PDB entry 6V1Z | electron microscopy, 3.58 A resolution | chains B and I of the 120 polymer chains in the assembly

# Chain B (and I)
Name: Capsid protein VP1
From: Adeno-associated virus
Notes: chain I of this document is another copy of the same molecule, construct and numbering; everything in this record applies to it too
Reference sequence: B4Y886 (B4Y886_9VIRU); residues 218-738 here = UniProt positions 218-738
Chain sequence (521 residues; each row starts with the number of its first residue):
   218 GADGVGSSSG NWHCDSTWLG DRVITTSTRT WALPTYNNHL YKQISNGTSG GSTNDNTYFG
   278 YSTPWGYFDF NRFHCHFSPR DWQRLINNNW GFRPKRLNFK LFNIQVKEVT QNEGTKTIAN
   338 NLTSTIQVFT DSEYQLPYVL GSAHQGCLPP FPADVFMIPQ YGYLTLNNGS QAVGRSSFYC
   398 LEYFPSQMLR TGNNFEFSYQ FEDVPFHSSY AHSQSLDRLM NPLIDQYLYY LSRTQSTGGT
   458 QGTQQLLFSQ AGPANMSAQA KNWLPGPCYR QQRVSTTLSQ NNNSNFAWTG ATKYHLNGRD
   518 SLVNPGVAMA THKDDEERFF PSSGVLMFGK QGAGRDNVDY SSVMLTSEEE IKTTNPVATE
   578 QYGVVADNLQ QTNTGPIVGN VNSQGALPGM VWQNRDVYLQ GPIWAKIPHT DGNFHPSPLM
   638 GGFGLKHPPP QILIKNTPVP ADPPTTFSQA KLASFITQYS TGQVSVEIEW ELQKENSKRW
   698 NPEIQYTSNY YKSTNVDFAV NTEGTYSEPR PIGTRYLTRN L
Sequence notes: conflict N315 (Ser in B4Y886), Q417 (Thr in B4Y886)
What the authors report for this chain:
  - binding site for the 2-nt DNA strand: P422, H632, P633
  - specificity-determining residues: S269, N472 (proposed by the authors, not directly observed)

# How chain B and chain I interact
Contacting residue pairs (63; chain B residue first):
  D232(B) - K695(I)  salt bridge
  S295(B) - W697(I)
  P296(B) - W697(I)
  P296(B) - P699(I)
  R297(B) - E692(I)  salt bridge
  R297(B) - R696(I)
  R297(B) - W697(I)  hydrogen bond (backbone-backbone)
  R297(B) - N698(I)
  R297(B) - E700(I)
  R297(B) - Q702(I)
  R297(B) - L734(I)
  Q300(B) - P699(I)
  Q300(B) - E700(I)  hydrogen bond (side chain-backbone)
  Q300(B) - Q702(I)
  R301(B) - E692(I)  salt bridge
  R301(B) - S694(I)  hydrogen bond (side chain-backbone)
  N304(B) - Q702(I)
  N305(B) - N305(I)  hydrogen bond
  P367(B) - W697(I)
  P369(B) - W697(I)
  D532(B) - K709(I)  salt bridge
  E692(B) - R297(I)  salt bridge
  E692(B) - R301(I)  salt bridge
  S694(B) - R301(I)  hydrogen bond (backbone-side chain)
  K695(B) - D232(I)  salt bridge
  R696(B) - R297(I)
  W697(B) - S295(I)
  W697(B) - P296(I)
  W697(B) - R297(I)  hydrogen bond (backbone-backbone)
  W697(B) - P367(I)
  W697(B) - P369(I)
  W697(B) - F715(I)  hydrogen bond (side chain-backbone)
  W697(B) - Y723(I)  hydrogen bond
  N698(B) - R297(I)
  N698(B) - V713(I)
  N698(B) - D714(I)
  P699(B) - P296(I)
  P699(B) - Q300(I)
  P699(B) - F715(I)
  E700(B) - R297(I)
  E700(B) - Q300(I)  hydrogen bond (backbone-side chain)
  E700(B) - T704(I)
  E700(B) - S705(I)  hydrogen bond (backbone-side chain)
  I701(B) - T704(I)
  I701(B) - S705(I)
  Q702(B) - R297(I)
  Q702(B) - Q300(I)
  Q702(B) - N304(I)
  Q702(B) - Y703(I)
  Q702(B) - T704(I)  hydrogen bond (backbone-side chain)
  Y703(B) - Q702(I)
  T704(B) - E700(I)
  T704(B) - I701(I)
  T704(B) - Q702(I)  hydrogen bond (side chain-backbone)
  S705(B) - E700(I)  hydrogen bond (side chain-backbone)
  S705(B) - I701(I)
  K709(B) - D532(I)  salt bridge
  V713(B) - N698(I)
  D714(B) - N698(I)
  F715(B) - W697(I)  hydrogen bond (backbone-side chain)
  F715(B) - P699(I)
  Y723(B) - W697(I)  hydrogen bond
  L734(B) - R297(I)
Other interface residues (no listed pair), chain B (34 interface residues in all): F368, E566, N706, Y707
Other interface residues (no listed pair), chain I (34 interface residues in all): F368, E566, N706, Y707

# Summary
The chain B/chain I interface involves 34 residues from each chain, with 15 hydrogen bonds and 8 salt bridges.
Polar pairs include D232(B)-K695(I), R297(B)-E692(I) and R301(B)-E692(I). The paper reports a binding site for
the 2-nt DNA strand at P422(B), H632(B) and P633(B); specificity determinants S269(B) and N472(B).
Chain B and chain I are both Capsid protein VP1 (Adeno-associated virus); the structure, genome-containing
AAVrh.39 particles, was determined by electron microscopy (same publication as 6O9R, 6V10, 6V12, 6V1G and
6V1T).
